8C8I - chains C and F of the 6 polymer chains in the assembly; structure by X-ray diffraction, 3.20 A resolution.

# Chain C
Molecule: Deoxyuridine 5'-triphosphate nucleotidohydrolase, mitochondrial
Organism: Homo sapiens
Notes: EC 3.6.1.23
UniProtKB: P33316 (DUT_HUMAN); residues 24-151 here correspond to UniProt positions 112-239 (UniProt number = residue number + 88)
Chain sequence (128 residues; each row starts with the number of its first residue):
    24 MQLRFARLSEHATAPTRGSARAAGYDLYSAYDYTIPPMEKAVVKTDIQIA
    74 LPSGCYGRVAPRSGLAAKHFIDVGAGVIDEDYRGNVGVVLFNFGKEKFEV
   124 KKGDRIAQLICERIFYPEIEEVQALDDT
Not modelled in the structure: 151
Ion coordination: Mg2+: D95 (shared with 1 residue of chain A)
UniProt features mapped onto this chain:
  - binding site (dUTP): R85 to G87, G99 to Y105, G110

# Chain F
Molecule: Orf20
Organism: Staphylococcus aureus
UniProtKB: Q9F0J8 (Q9F0J8_STAAU); residues 7-153 here = UniProt positions 7-153
Chain sequence (147 residues; numbered 7 to 153; the number before each row is that of its first residue):
     7 MAELPTHYGTIIKTLRKYMKLTQSKLSERTGFSQNTISNHENGNRNIGVN
    57 EIEIYGKGLGIPSYILHRISDEFKEKGYSPTLNDFGKFDKMYSYVNKAYY
   107 NDGDIYYSSYDLYDETIKLLELLKESKINVNDIDYDYVLKLYKQILS
Not modelled in the structure: 7
Reported in the primary citation:
  - mutagenesis - S114D (T_M_ = 47.8 degC), S114E (T_M_ = 49.5 degC): decreased stability

# How chain C and chain F interact
Contacting residue pairs - 13 pairs, chain C then chain F:
  T39(C) with Y70(F)
  S42(C) with Y106(F)
  Y51(C) with Y70(F)
  R85(C) with Y116(F), hydrogen bond (side chain-backbone)
  S86(C) with Y113(F)
  G87(C) with Y113(F); S115(F)
  A90(C) with Y113(F)
  K91(C) with S114(F)
  D127(C) with Y116(F), hydrogen bond
  R128(C) with Y70(F), hydrogen bond; Y116(F), hydrogen bond (backbone-side chain); D117(F), salt bridge
Also at the interface, not in a pair above, chain C (15 interface residues in all): R40, G41, A45, L88, G126
Also at the interface, not in a pair above, chain F (10 interface residues in all): P68, Y112, L152

# Summary
15 residues of chain C face 10 of chain F across their interface, with 4 hydrogen bonds and 1 salt bridge.
Polar pairs include R128(C)-D117(F), R85(C)-Y116(F) and D127(C)-Y116(F). Curated annotation (UniProt) lists 11
dUTP-binding residues on chain C. The paper reports that S114D and S114E of chain F reduce stability.
Chain C is Deoxyuridine 5'-triphosphate nucleotidohydrolase, mitochondrial (Homo sapiens) and chain F is Orf20
(Staphylococcus aureus); the structure, Human dUTPase in complex with a potent proteinaceous inhibitor (Stl),
was determined by X-ray diffraction.
